PDB entry 8H6F | electron microscopy, 3.30 A resolution | chains A and X of the 6 polymer chains in the assembly

[Chain A]
Name: Spike glycoprotein
From: Severe acute respiratory syndrome coronavirus 2
UniProt: P0DTC2 (SPIKE_SARS2); numbering as in UniProt (aligned over 1-1208)
Chain sequence (1208 residues; each row starts with the number of its first residue):
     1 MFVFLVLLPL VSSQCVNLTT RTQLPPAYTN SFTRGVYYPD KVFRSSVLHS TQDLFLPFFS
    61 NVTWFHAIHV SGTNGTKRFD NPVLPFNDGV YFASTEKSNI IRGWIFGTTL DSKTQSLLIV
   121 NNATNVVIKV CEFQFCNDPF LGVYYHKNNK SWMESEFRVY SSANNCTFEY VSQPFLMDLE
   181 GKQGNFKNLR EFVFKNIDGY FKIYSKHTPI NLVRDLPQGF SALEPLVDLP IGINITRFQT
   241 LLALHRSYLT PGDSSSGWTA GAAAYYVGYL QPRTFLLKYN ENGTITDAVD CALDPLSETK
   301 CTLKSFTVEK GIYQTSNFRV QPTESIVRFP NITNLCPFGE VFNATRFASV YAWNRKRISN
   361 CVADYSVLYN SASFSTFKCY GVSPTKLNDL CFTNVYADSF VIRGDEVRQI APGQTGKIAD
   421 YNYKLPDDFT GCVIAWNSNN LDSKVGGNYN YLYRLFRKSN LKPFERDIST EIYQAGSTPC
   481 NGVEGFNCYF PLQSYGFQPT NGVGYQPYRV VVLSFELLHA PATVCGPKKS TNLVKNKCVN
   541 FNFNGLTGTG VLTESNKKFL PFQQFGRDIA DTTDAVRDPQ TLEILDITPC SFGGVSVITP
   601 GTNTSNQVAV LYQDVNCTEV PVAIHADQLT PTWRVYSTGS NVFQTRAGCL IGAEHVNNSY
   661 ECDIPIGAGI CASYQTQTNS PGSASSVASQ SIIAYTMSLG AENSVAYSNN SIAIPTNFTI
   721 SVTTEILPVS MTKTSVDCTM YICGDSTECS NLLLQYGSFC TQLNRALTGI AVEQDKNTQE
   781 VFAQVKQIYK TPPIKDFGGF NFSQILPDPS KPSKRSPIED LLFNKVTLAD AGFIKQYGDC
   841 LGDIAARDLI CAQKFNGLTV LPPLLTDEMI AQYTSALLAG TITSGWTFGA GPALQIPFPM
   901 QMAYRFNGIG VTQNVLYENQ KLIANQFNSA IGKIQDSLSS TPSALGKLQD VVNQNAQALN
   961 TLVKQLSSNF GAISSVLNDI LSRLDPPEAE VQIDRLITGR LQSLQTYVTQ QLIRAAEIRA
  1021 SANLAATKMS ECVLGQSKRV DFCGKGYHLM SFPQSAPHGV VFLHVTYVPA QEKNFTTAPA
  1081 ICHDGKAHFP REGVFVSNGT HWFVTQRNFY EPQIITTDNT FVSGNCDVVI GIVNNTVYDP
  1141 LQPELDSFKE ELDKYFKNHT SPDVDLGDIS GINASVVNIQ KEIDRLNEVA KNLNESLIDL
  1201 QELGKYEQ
Not modelled in the structure: 1-25, 67-78, 142-152, 175-185, 244-260, 677-690, 829-851, 1150-1208
Construct notes: engineered mutation Gly682 (Arg in P0DTC2), Ser683 (Arg in P0DTC2), Ser685 (Arg in P0DTC2), Pro817 (Phe in P0DTC2), Pro892 (Ala in P0DTC2), Pro899 (Ala in P0DTC2), Pro942 (Ala in P0DTC2), Pro986 (Lys in P0DTC2), Pro987 (Val in P0DTC2)
UniProt features mapped onto this chain:
  - region: Asn280 to Cys301 (Putative superantigen), Arg403 to Asp405 (Integrin-binding motif), Asn448 to Phe456 (Immunodominant HLA epitope recognized by the CD8+), Pro681, Ala684 (Putative superantigen), Ser816 to Tyr837 (Fusion peptide 1), Lys835 to Phe855 (Fusion peptide 2), Asp1163 to Glu1202 (Heptad repeat 2)
  - site: Arg815, Ser816 (Cleavage)
  - glycosylation: Asn17 (N-linked (GlcNAc...) (complex) asparagine), Asn61 (N-linked (GlcNAc...) (hybrid) asparagine), Asn74 (N-linked (GlcNAc...) (complex) asparagine), Asn122 (N-linked (GlcNAc...) (hybrid) asparagine), Asn149 (N-linked (GlcNAc...) (complex) asparagine), Asn165 (N-linked (GlcNAc...) (complex) asparagine), Asn234 (N-linked (GlcNAc...) (high mannose) asparagine), Asn282 (N-linked (GlcNAc...) (complex) asparagine), Thr323 (O-linked (GalNAc) threonine), Ser325 (O-linked (HexNAc...) serine), Asn331 (N-linked (GlcNAc...) (complex) asparagine), Asn343 (N-linked (GlcNAc...) (complex) asparagine), Asn603 (N-linked (GlcNAc...) (hybrid) asparagine), Asn616 (N-linked (GlcNAc...) (complex) asparagine), Asn657 (N-linked (GlcNAc...) (complex) asparagine), Thr676 (O-linked (GlcNAc...) threonine), Thr678 (O-linked (GlcNAc...) threonine), Asn709 (N-linked (GlcNAc...) (high mannose) asparagine), Asn717 (N-linked (GlcNAc...) (hybrid) asparagine), Asn801 (N-linked (GlcNAc...) (hybrid) asparagine) and 6 more in UniProt
  - natural variant: Leu5 (L5F: In strain: Iota/B.1.526), Ser13 (S13I: In strain: Epsilon/B.1.427/B.1.429), Leu18 (L18F: In strain: Beta/B.1.351, Gamma/P.1 and 1 more), Thr19 (T19I: In strain: Omicron/BQ.1.1, Omicron/XBB.1.5 and 1 more; T19R: In strain: Delta/B.1.617.2, Omicron/BA.2 and 4 more), Thr20 (T20N: In strain: Gamma/P.1), Leu24 to Ala27 (sequence variant, change not given here; In strain: Omicron/BA.2, Omicron/BA.2.12.1 and 6 more), Pro26 (P26S: In strain: Gamma/P.1), Gln52 (Q52H: In strain: Omicron/EG.5.1), Ala67 (A67V: In strain: Eta/B.1.525, Omicron/BA.1), His69 to Val70 (deletion: In strain: Alpha/B.1.1.7, Eta/B.1.525 and 5 more), Gly75 (G75V: In strain: Lambda/C.37), Thr76 (T76I: In strain: Lambda/C.37), 82 further natural variant entries in UniProt
  - mutagenesis: His69 to Val70 (Increased incorporation of cleaved spike into virions), Asn121 (N121Q: Partial loss of biliverdin affinity), Arg190 (R190K: Partial loss of biliverdin affinity), Asn234 (N234Q: Increased resistance to neutralizing antibodies), Asn331 (N331Q: Reduced viral infectivity), Asn343 (N343Q: Reduced viral infectivity), Leu452 (L452R: Increased resistance to neutralizing antibodies. Decreases HLA binding to NF9 epitope. Increased binding affinity to human ACE2), Tyr453 (Y453F: Decreased HLA binding to NF9 epitope. Increased binding affinity to human ACE2), Ala475 (A475V: Increased resistance to neutralizing antibodies), Val483 (V483A: Increased resistance to neutralizing antibodies), Glu484 (E484D: Increased replication in human TMEM106B overexpressing cells), Phe490 (F490L: Increased resistance to neutralizing antibodies and human covalescent sera neutralization), 12 further mutagenesis entries in UniProt
Disulfides: Cys131-Cys166, Cys291-Cys301, Cys336-Cys361, Cys379-Cys432, Cys391-Cys525, Cys480-Cys488, Cys538-Cys590, Cys617-Cys649, Cys662-Cys671, Cys738-Cys760, Cys743-Cys749, Cys1032-Cys1043, Cys1082-Cys1126
Covalently attached groups: N-acetylglucosamine (NAG) linked to Asn61, Asn122, Asn331, Asn709, Asn717, Asn801, Asn1074, Asn1098, Asn1134

[Chain X]
Name: Repebody (A6)
Chain sequence (267 residues; each row starts with the number of its first residue):
     1 METITVSTPI KQIFPDDAFA ETIKANLKKK SVTDAVTQNE LNSIDQIYAP DSDIKSVQGI
    61 QYLPNVRSLK LRSNKLHDIS ALKELTNLTF LFLNLNQLQS LPNGVFDKLT NLKELVLVEN
   121 QLQSLPDGVF DKLTNLTLLH LMVNQLQSLP KGVFDKLTNL TELDLSYNQL QSLPEGVFDK
   181 LTQLKDLRLY QNQLKSVPDG VFDRLTSLQY IWLHDNPWDC TCPGIRYLSE WINKHSGVVR
   241 SFIPLWAPDS AKCSGSGKPV RSIICPT
Not modelled in the structure: 1-7
Disulfides: Cys220-Cys253, Cys222-Cys265

[Chain A / chain X interface]
Contacting residue pairs (9):
  Thr415(A) with Tyr48(X), hydrogen bond
  Lys417(A) with Val116(X)
  Tyr449(A) with Phe242(X), hydrophobic
  Asn460(A) with Arg72(X)
  Tyr489(A) with Gln145(X), hydrogen bond
  Ser494(A) with Tyr190(X)
  Tyr495(A) with Trp212(X)
  Asn501(A) with Tyr210(X)
  Tyr505(A) with Asp186(X)
Also at the interface, not in a pair above, chain A (10 interface residues in all): Phe456
Also at the interface, not in a pair above, chain X (12 interface residues in all): Gln46, Phe90, Val143

[Summary]
10 residues of chain A face 12 of chain X across their interface; the contacts include 2 hydrogen bonds. Among
the polar pairs are Thr415(A)-Tyr48(X) and Tyr489(A)-Gln145(X). N-acetylglucosamine is covalently linked to
Asn61(A), Asn122(A), Asn331(A), Asn709(A), Asn717(A) and Asn801(A) and 3 more.
Chain A is Spike glycoprotein (Severe acute respiratory syndrome coronavirus 2) and chain X is Repebody (A6);
the structure, Cryo-EM structure of SARS-CoV-2 Spike protein in complex with A6 repebody, was determined by
electron microscopy.
